Entry 5UDL (X-ray diffraction, 1.65 A resolution); this record covers chains A and B.

Chain A:
Protein: Interferon-induced protein with tetratricopeptide repeats 1
From: Homo sapiens
Reference sequence: P09914 (IFIT1_HUMAN); residues 1-478 here = UniProt positions 1-478
Sequence (479 residues; row label = number of the first residue in the row; numbering starts at 0):
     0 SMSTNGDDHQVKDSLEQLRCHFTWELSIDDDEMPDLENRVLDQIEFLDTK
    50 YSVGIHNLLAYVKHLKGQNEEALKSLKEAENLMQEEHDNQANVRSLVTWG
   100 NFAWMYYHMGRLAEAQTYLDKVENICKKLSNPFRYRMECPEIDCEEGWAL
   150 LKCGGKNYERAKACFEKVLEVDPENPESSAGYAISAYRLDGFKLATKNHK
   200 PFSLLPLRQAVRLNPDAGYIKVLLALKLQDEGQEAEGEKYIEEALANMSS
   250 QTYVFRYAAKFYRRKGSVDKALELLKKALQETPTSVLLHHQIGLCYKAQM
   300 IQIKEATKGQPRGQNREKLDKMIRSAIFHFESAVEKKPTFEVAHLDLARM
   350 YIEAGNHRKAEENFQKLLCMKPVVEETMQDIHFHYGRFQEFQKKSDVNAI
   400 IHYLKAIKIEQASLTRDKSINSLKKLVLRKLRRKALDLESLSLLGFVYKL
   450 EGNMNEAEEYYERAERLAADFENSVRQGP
Disordered / not traced: 0-7, 468-478
Construct notes: expression tag (0); engineered mutation Ala216 (Asn in P09914), Glu457 (Leu in P09914), Glu464 (Leu in P09914)
Bound ions: Ca2+ site 1 near Asp47 (its only coordinating residue here); Ca2+ site 2 near Glu77 (its only coordinating residue here)
Swiss-Prot annotation at these positions:
  - binding site (mRNA): Trp147
  - binding site (RNA): Gly190, Lys259, His289, Gln290, Lys336
  - mutagenesis: Asp34 (D34A: Abolishes PPP-RNA-binding), Arg38 (R38A: Loss of capped RNA-binding; R38M: Abolishes PPP-RNA-binding), Gln42 (Q42A: Decreased capped RNA-binding. Decreased translation inhibition of viral RNAs lacking 2'-O-methylation of the 5' cap; Q42E: Reduced PPP-RNA-binding. Decreased capped RNA-binding ...), Leu46 (L46A: Decreased capped RNA-binding. Decreased translation inhibition of viral RNAs lacking 2'-O-methylation of the 5' cap), Thr48 (T48A: No effect on capped RNA-binding), Trp147 (W147F: Decreased capped RNA-binding. Decreased translation inhibition of viral RNAs lacking 2'-O-methylation of the 5' cap; W147M: Loss of capped RNA-binding ...), Lys151 (K151M: Loss of capped RNA-binding. Loss of translation inhibition of viral RNAs lacking 2'-O-methylation of the 5' cap), Tyr157 (Y157F: Reduced PPP-RNA-binding. Reduced capped RNA-binding. Loss of capped RNA-binding and decreased translation inhibition of viral RNAs lacking 2'-O-methylation of the 5' cap ...), Glu176 (E176A: Decreased capped RNA-binding. Decreased translation inhibition of viral RNAs lacking 2'-O-methylation of the 5' cap), Arg187 (R187A: Loss of capped RNA-binding. Loss of translation inhibition of viral RNAs lacking 2'-O-methylation of the 5' cap; R187H: Abolishes PPP-RNA-binding. Loss of capped RNA-binding ...), Tyr218 (Y218A: Decreased capped RNA-binding. Decreased translation inhibition of viral RNAs lacking 2'-O-methylation of the 5' cap), Arg255 (R255M: Abolishes PPP-RNA-binding), 2 further mutagenesis entries in UniProt
What the authors report for this chain:
  - mutagenesis - R38A, W147M, K151M, Y157F/H289A, Y157F/Q290E, R187A, R187H: abolished binding to the 4-nt RNA strand (chain B)
  - mutagenesis - Q42A, Q42E, Y157F, Y218A, H289A, Q290E: decreased binding to the 4-nt RNA strand (chain B)
  - mutagenesis - W147F: unchanged binding to the 4-nt RNA strand (chain B)
  - mutagenesis - W147M, Y157F, R187H, Q290E: decreased binding to Cap0-HCoV RNA
  - mutagenesis - Q42A, Y157F, Y218A: decreased binding to capped RNA
  - mutagenesis - W147M: abolished binding to m7Gppp-RNA
  - mutagenesis - W147F: unchanged binding to m7Gppp-RNA
  - mutagenesis - R38A, K151M: abolished binding to PPP-RNA
  - mutagenesis - R187A, R187H: abolished binding to capped RNA

Chain B:
Molecule: 4-nt RNA strand
Sequence (4 nucleotides; each row starts with the number of its first residue):
     1 XAAA
Modified / non-standard residues: GTA (p1-7-methylguanosine-P3-adenosine-5',5'-triphosphate) at position 1

Chain A / chain B interface:
Pairs across the interface (40):
  Arg38(A) - GTA_1(B)
  Gln42(A) - GTA_1(B)
  Leu46(A) - GTA_1(B)
  Thr48(A) - GTA_1(B)
  Trp147(A) - GTA_1(B)
  Leu150(A) - GTA_1(B)
  Lys151(A) - GTA_1(B)
  Gly154(A) - GTA_1(B)
  Tyr157(A) - GTA_1(B)
  Ile183(A) - GTA_1(B)
  Tyr186(A) - A2(B)  phosphate contact
  Arg187(A) - GTA_1(B)
  Arg187(A) - A2(B)  salt bridge to the phosphate
  Gly190(A) - A4(B)  hydrogen bond to the base
  Phe191(A) - GTA_1(B)
  Leu193(A) - A4(B)  base contact
  Ala194(A) - A4(B)  base contact
  Tyr218(A) - GTA_1(B)
  Tyr252(A) - GTA_1(B)
  Arg255(A) - GTA_1(B)
  Tyr256(A) - GTA_1(B)
  Tyr256(A) - A2(B)  hydrogen bond to the phosphate
  Lys259(A) - A3(B)  salt bridge to the phosphate
  Arg262(A) - A3(B)  salt bridge to the phosphate
  Arg262(A) - A4(B)  salt bridge to the phosphate
  Leu286(A) - A2(B)  sugar contact
  His289(A) - A2(B)  hydrogen bond to the sugar
  His289(A) - A3(B)  sugar contact
  Gln290(A) - A2(B)  hydrogen bond to the phosphate
  Gln290(A) - A3(B)  hydrogen bond to the phosphate
  Leu293(A) - A3(B)  sugar contact
  Lys336(A) - A2(B)  hydrogen bond to the base
  Phe339(A) - A2(B)  stacking on the base
  Val341(A) - A2(B)  base contact
  Val341(A) - A3(B)  base contact
  Leu344(A) - A3(B)  base contact
  Asp345(A) - A3(B)  hydrogen bond to the sugar
  Val372(A) - GTA_1(B)
  Val373(A) - GTA_1(B)
  Asp379(A) - A3(B)  hydrogen bond to the base
Other interface residues (no listed pair), chain A (40 interface residues in all): Gly153, Ile219, Val285, Glu340, Thr376, Leu413

Summary:
40 residues of chain A and 4 residues of chain B are in contact, with 8 hydrogen bonds, 4 salt bridges and 1
aromatic stacking contact. Polar pairs include Gly190(A)-A4(B), Lys336(A)-A2(B) and Asp379(A)-A3(B). From the
paper: R38A, W147M and K151M of chain A, among others, abolish binding to the 4-nt RNA strand (chain B); Q42A,
Q42E and Y157F of chain A, among others, reduce binding to the 4-nt RNA strand (chain B); 14 substitutions
were tested in all.
Chain A is Interferon-induced protein with tetratricopeptide repeats 1 (Homo sapiens) and chain B is a 4-nt
RNA strand; the structure, IFIT1 N216A monomeric mutant (L457E/L464E) with m7Gppp-AAAA (anti conformation of
cap), was determined by X-ray diffraction together with 5UDI, 5UDJ and 5UDK from the same study.
